8CTE - chains S and O of the 14 polymer chains in the assembly; structure by electron microscopy, 2.90 A resolution.

Chain S (and O):
Molecule: Aquaporin-1
Organism: Homo sapiens
Notes: chain O of this document is another copy of the same molecule, construct and numbering; everything in this record applies to it too
Reference sequence: P29972 (AQP1_HUMAN); residue numbers follow UniProt; this construct covers 1-269
Chain sequence (269 residues; each row starts with the number of its first residue):
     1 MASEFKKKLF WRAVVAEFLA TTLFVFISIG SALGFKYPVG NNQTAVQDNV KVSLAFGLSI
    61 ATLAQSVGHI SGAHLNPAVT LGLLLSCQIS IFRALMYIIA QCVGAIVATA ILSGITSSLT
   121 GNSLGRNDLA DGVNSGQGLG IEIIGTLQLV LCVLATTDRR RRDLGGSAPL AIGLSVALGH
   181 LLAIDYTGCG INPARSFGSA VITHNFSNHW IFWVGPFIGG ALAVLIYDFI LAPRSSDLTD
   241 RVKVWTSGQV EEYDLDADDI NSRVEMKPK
Disordered / not traced: 1-2, 250-269
Modified / non-standard residues: Cys87 (S-palmitoyl-L-cysteine; P1L)
Curated features (UniProtKB/Swiss-Prot):
  - motif: Asn76 to Ala78 (NPA 1), Asn192 to Ala194 (NPA 2)
  - site: Cys189 (Hg(2+)-sensitive residue)
  - modified residue: Ser247 (Phosphoserine), Tyr253 (Phosphotyrosine), Ser262 (Phosphoserine)
  - glycosylation (N-linked (GlcNAc...) asparagine): Asn42, Asn205
  - natural variant: Pro38 (P38L: In Co(A-B-) antigen), Ala45 (A45V: In Co(A-B+) antigen)
  - mutagenesis: His180 (H180A: No effect on water channel activity), Cys189 (C189S: No effect on water channel activity), His209 (H209A: Decreased water channel activity)

How chain S and chain O interact:
Residue-residue contacts (63):
  Arg12(S) - Ile230(O)  hydrogen bond (side chain-backbone)
  Arg12(S) - Leu231(O)
  Arg12(S) - Pro233(O)
  Val15(S) - Ile230(O)  hydrophobic
  Ala16(S) - Leu231(O)  hydrophobic
  Leu19(S) - Ile226(O)  hydrophobic
  Phe26(S) - Ile141(O)  hydrophobic
  Phe26(S) - Ile144(O)  hydrophobic
  Ile27(S) - Ile144(O)  hydrophobic
  Ile27(S) - Gln148(O)
  Ile27(S) - Leu178(O)  hydrophobic
  Ile27(S) - Leu182(O)
  Gly30(S) - Leu182(O)
  Gly30(S) - Tyr186(O)  hydrogen bond (backbone-side chain)
  Ser31(S) - Leu181(O)  hydrogen bond (side chain-backbone)
  Ser31(S) - Leu182(O)
  Leu33(S) - Tyr186(O)
  Gly34(S) - Asp185(O)
  Gly34(S) - Tyr186(O)
  Phe35(S) - Asp185(O)
  Tyr37(S) - Asp131(O)
  Tyr37(S) - Val133(O)  hydrophobic
  Tyr37(S) - Asp185(O)
  Tyr37(S) - Tyr186(O)  hydrophobic
  Pro38(S) - Asp131(O)
  Val39(S) - Asp131(O)  hydrogen bond (backbone-backbone)
  Gly40(S) - Asp131(O)
  Asp48(S) - Asp48(O)
  Asp48(S) - Val50(O)
  Lys51(S) - Asn49(O)
  Lys51(S) - Val50(O)
  Lys51(S) - Leu181(O)
  Lys51(S) - Asp185(O)  salt bridge
  Leu54(S) - Leu181(O)  hydrophobic
  Ala55(S) - Leu178(O)
  Ala55(S) - Leu181(O)
  Leu58(S) - Leu174(O)
  Leu58(S) - Ala177(O)  hydrophobic
  Leu58(S) - Leu178(O)  hydrophobic
  Ser59(S) - Leu178(O)
  Thr62(S) - Gln148(O)
  Thr62(S) - Cys152(O)
  Thr62(S) - Ser175(O)
  Gln65(S) - Ala155(O)
  Gln65(S) - Thr156(O)
  Gln65(S) - Arg161(O)  hydrogen bond (backbone-side chain)
  Gln65(S) - Leu164(O)
  Ser66(S) - Leu151(O)
  Ser66(S) - Ala155(O)
  Val67(S) - Leu231(O)  hydrophobic
  His69(S) - Arg161(O)  hydrogen bond
  His69(S) - Asp163(O)
  His69(S) - Tyr227(O)
  Ile70(S) - Leu231(O)  hydrophobic
  Ile115(S) - Gln137(O)
  Thr116(S) - Tyr186(O)
  Ser118(S) - Gly132(O)  hydrogen bond (side chain-backbone)
  Gly166(S) - Gly165(O)
  Gly166(S) - Gly166(O)  hydrogen bond (backbone-backbone)
  Ser167(S) - Gly165(O)
  Ser167(S) - Gly166(O)
  Leu170(S) - Leu170(O)  hydrophobic
  Leu170(S) - Leu174(O)  hydrophobic
Interface residues without a listed pair, chain S (38 interface residues in all): Leu23, Val50, Leu63, Gly114, Ser117
Interface residues without a listed pair, chain O (38 interface residues in all): Gly140, Leu147, Asp158, Phe229, Ala232

Summary:
The chain S/chain O interface involves 38 residues from each chain, with 8 hydrogen bonds and 1 salt bridge.
Among the polar pairs are Lys51(S)-Asp185(O), Arg12(S)-Ile230(O) and Gly30(S)-Tyr186(O). Curated annotation
(UniProt) lists 3 mutagenesis sites on chain S.
Chain S and chain O are both Aquaporin-1 (Homo sapiens); the structure, Class 2 of erythrocyte ankyrin-1
complex (Composite map), was determined by electron microscopy, deposited together with 7UZ3, 7UZQ, 7UZU,
7V07, 7V0K, 7V0M and 10 further entries.
